Entry 7YWE (X-ray diffraction, 2.15 A resolution); this record covers chains B and C of the 3 polymer chains in the assembly.

Chain B (and C):
Protein: Dirigent protein
From: Oryza sativa
Notes: chain C of this document is another copy of the same molecule, construct and numbering; everything in this record applies to it too
UniProt: Q306J3 (Q306J3_ORYSJ); residue numbers follow UniProt; this construct covers 5-159
Chain sequence (161 residues; each row starts with the number of its first residue; numbers below 1 keep their minus sign (Gly-1 is residue -1)):
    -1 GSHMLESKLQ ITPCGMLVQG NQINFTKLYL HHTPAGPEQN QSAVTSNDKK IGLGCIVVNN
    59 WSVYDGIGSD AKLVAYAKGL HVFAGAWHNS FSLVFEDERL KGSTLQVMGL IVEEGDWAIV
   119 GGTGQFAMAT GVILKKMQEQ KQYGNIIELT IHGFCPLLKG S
Not modelled in the structure: -1 to 4, 157-159 (chain C: -1 to 14, 157-159)
Sequence notes: expression tag (-1 to 4); engineered mutation Ile49 (Thr in Q306J3)

Chain B / chain C interface:
Residue-residue contacts - 73 pairs, chain B then chain C:
  Ser5(B) - Thr24(C)
  Ser5(B) - Lys25(C)
  Ser5(B) - Leu26(C)
  Ser5(B) - Asp63(C)  hydrogen bond (backbone-backbone)
  Lys6(B) - Asn22(C)
  Lys6(B) - Phe23(C)
  Lys6(B) - Thr24(C)  hydrogen bond (backbone-backbone)
  Leu7(B) - Asn22(C)
  Leu7(B) - Phe23(C)  hydrophobic
  Gln8(B) - Gln20(C)
  Gln8(B) - Ile21(C)
  Gln8(B) - Asn22(C)  hydrogen bond (backbone-backbone)
  Ile9(B) - Asn19(C)
  Ile9(B) - Gln20(C)
  Thr10(B) - Asn19(C)
  Thr10(B) - Gln20(C)  hydrogen bond (backbone-backbone)
  Pro11(B) - Gly18(C)
  Pro11(B) - Asn19(C)
  Cys12(B) - Gln17(C)
  Cys12(B) - Gly18(C)  hydrogen bond (backbone-backbone)
  Cys12(B) - Gln20(C)
  Cys12(B) - Phe152(C)  hydrophobic
  Gly13(B) - Val16(C)
  Met14(B) - Leu15(C)
  Met14(B) - Val16(C)  hydrogen bond (backbone-backbone)
  Met14(B) - Phe152(C)  hydrophobic
  Leu15(B) - Leu15(C)  hydrophobic
  Gln37(B) - Ile49(C)
  Gln39(B) - Ile49(C)
  Gln39(B) - Leu51(C)
  Ser40(B) - Asp46(C)
  Ser40(B) - Leu51(C)
  Val42(B) - Thr43(C)
  Val42(B) - Gly52(C)
  Val42(B) - Ile54(C)  hydrophobic
  Ile54(B) - Ile54(C)  hydrophobic
  Val56(B) - Leu51(C)
  Val56(B) - Gly52(C)
  Val56(B) - Phe81(C)
  Val56(B) - Ala82(C)  hydrophobic
  Asn57(B) - Ala82(C)
  Asn58(B) - Leu51(C)
  Asn58(B) - Ala82(C)
  Lys76(B) - Ala82(C)  hydrogen bond (side chain-backbone)
  Lys76(B) - Gly83(C)
  Lys76(B) - His86(C)
  Lys76(B) - Leu108(C)
  Gly77(B) - Val80(C)
  Gly77(B) - His86(C)
  Ser88(B) - His86(C)  hydrogen bond (backbone-side chain)
  Ser88(B) - Met106(C)
  Phe89(B) - His86(C)
  Phe89(B) - Met106(C)
  Ser90(B) - His86(C)  hydrogen bond
  Ser90(B) - Gly107(C)
  Ser90(B) - Leu108(C)
  Gln104(B) - His86(C)
  Gln104(B) - Met106(C)
  Gln104(B) - Gly107(C)
  Gln104(B) - Ala116(C)
  Val105(B) - Met106(C)
  Met106(B) - Met106(C)  hydrophobic
  Val118(B) - Val118(C)
  Gly120(B) - Ala116(C)
  Gly120(B) - Val130(C)
  Thr121(B) - Asp114(C)
  Thr121(B) - Trp115(C)
  Thr121(B) - Ala116(C)
  Gly122(B) - Asp114(C)
  Ala125(B) - Val130(C)  hydrophobic
  Met126(B) - Thr128(C)
  Met126(B) - Gly129(C)
  Leu156(B) - Phe152(C)  hydrophobic
Interface residues without a listed pair, chain B (39 interface residues in all): Asn38, Thr43, Leu78, Val92, Gly119
Interface residues without a listed pair, chain C (40 interface residues in all): Ser44, Ala84, Leu98, Ile117, Phe124

Summary:
39 residues of chain B and 40 residues of chain C are in contact, with 9 hydrogen bonds. Polar pairs include
Lys76(B)-Ala82(C), Ser88(B)-His86(C) and Ser90(B)-His86(C).
Chain B and chain C are both Dirigent protein (Oryza sativa); the structure, Monocot chimeric jacalin JAC1
from Oryza sativa: dirigent domain (crystal form 2), was determined by X-ray diffraction together with 7R5Z,
7YWF, 7YWG and 7YWW from the same study.
